1XW6 - chains A and B; structure by X-ray diffraction, 1.90 A resolution.

== Chain A (and B) ==
Protein: Glutathione S-transferase Mu 1
From: Homo sapiens
Notes: EC 2.5.1.18; chain B of this document is another copy of the same molecule, construct and numbering; everything in this record applies to it too
UniProt: P09488 (GSTM1_HUMAN); residue numbers follow UniProt; this construct covers 1-217
Sequence (218 residues; each row starts with the number of its first residue; numbering starts at 0):
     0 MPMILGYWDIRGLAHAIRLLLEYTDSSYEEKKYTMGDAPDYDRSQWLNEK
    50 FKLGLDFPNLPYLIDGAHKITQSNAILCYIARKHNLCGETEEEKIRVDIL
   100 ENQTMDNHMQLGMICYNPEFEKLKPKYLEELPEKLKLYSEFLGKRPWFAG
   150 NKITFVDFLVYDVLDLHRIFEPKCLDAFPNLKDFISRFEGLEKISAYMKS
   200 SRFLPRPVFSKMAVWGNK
Not modelled in the structure: 0
Differences from the reference sequence: initiating methionine (0)
Small-molecule neighbours: glutathione (GSH): Tyr-6, Trp-7, Leu-12, Arg-42, Trp-45, Lys-49, Asn-58, Leu-59, Pro-60, Gln-71, Ser-72, Met-104

== How chain A and chain B interact ==
Contacting residue pairs (52):
  Asp-55(A) with Leu-136(B); Phe-140(B)
  Phe-56(A) with Ile-98(B), hydrophobic; Leu-99(B), hydrophobic; Gln-102(B); Leu-136(B), hydrophobic; Tyr-137(B), hydrophobic; Phe-140(B), hydrophobic
  His-67(A) with Ile-94(B)
  Ile-69(A) with Ile-94(B), hydrophobic
  Thr-70(A) with Ile-98(B)
  Gln-71(A) with Ile-98(B); Asn-101(B); Gln-102(B), hydrogen bond; Asp-105(B), hydrogen bond
  Asn-73(A) with Asn-101(B), hydrogen bond
  Ala-74(A) with Asp-97(B); Ile-98(B); Asn-101(B)
  Cys-77(A) with Asp-97(B)
  Tyr-78(A) with Glu-90(B); Ile-94(B), hydrophobic
  Arg-81(A) with Glu-90(B), salt bridge; Lys-93(B); Ile-94(B); Asp-97(B), salt bridge
  Glu-90(A) with Tyr-78(B); Arg-81(B), salt bridge
  Lys-93(A) with Arg-81(B)
  Ile-94(A) with His-67(B); Ile-69(B), hydrophobic; Tyr-78(B), hydrophobic; Arg-81(B)
  Asp-97(A) with Ala-74(B); Cys-77(B); Arg-81(B), salt bridge
  Ile-98(A) with Phe-56(B), hydrophobic; Thr-70(B); Gln-71(B); Ala-74(B)
  Leu-99(A) with Phe-56(B), hydrophobic
  Asn-101(A) with Gln-71(B); Asn-73(B), hydrogen bond; Ala-74(B)
  Gln-102(A) with Phe-56(B); Gln-71(B), hydrogen bond
  Asp-105(A) with Gln-71(B), hydrogen bond
  Leu-136(A) with Asp-55(B); Phe-56(B), hydrophobic
  Tyr-137(A) with Phe-56(B), hydrophobic
  Phe-140(A) with Asp-55(B); Phe-56(B), hydrophobic
Interface residues without a listed pair, chain A (26 interface residues in all): Pro-57, Lys-68, Glu-100
Interface residues without a listed pair, chain B (26 interface residues in all): Pro-57, Lys-68, Glu-91

== Overview ==
Chain A and chain B each contribute 26 residues to their interface, with 6 hydrogen bonds and 4 salt bridges.
Polar contacts include Arg-81(A)/Glu-90(B), Arg-81(A)/Asp-97(B) and Gln-71(A)/Gln-102(B). Chain A binds
glutathione.
Both chains are Glutathione S-transferase Mu 1 (Homo sapiens). Entry 1XW6 (1.9 angstrom resolution structure
of human glutathione S-transferase M1A-1A complexed with glutathione) was determined by X-ray diffraction
together with 2F3M and 1XWK from the same study.
